PDB entry 6N8Q | X-ray diffraction, 2.20 A resolution | chain A

# Chain A
Molecule: Lethal(2) giant larvae protein homolog 2
Source organism: Homo sapiens
UniProt: Q6P1M3 (L2GL2_HUMAN); residues 13-978 here = UniProt positions 13-978
Sequence (979 residues; each row starts with the number of its first residue):
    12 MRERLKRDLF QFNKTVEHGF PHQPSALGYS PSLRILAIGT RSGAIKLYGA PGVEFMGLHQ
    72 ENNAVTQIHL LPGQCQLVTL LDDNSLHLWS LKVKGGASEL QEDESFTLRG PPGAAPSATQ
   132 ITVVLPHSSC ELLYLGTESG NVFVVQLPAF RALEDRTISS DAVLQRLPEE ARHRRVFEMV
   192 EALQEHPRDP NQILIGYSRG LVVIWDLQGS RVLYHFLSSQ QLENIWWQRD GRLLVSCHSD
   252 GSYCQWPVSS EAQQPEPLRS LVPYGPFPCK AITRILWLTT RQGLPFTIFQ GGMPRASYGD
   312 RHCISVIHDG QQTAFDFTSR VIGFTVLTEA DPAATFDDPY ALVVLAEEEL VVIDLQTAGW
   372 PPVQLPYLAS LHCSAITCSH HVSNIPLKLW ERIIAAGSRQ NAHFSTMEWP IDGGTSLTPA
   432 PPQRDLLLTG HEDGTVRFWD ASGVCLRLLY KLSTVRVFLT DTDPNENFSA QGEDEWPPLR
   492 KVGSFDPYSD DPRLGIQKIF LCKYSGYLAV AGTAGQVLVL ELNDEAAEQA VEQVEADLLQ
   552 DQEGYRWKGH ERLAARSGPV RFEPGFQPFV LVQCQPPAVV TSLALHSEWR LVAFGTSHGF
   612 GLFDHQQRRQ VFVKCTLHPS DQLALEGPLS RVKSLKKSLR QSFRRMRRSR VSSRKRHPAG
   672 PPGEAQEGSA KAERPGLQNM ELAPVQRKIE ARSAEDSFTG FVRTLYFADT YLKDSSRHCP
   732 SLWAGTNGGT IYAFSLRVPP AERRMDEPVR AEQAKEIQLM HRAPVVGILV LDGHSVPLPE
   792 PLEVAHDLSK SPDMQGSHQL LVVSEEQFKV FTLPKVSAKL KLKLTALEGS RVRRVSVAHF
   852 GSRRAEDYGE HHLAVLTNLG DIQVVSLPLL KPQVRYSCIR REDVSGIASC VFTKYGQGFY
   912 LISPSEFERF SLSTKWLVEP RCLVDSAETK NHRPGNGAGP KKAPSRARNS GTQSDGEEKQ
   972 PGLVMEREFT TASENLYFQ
Disordered / not traced: 261-263, 472-485, 554-555, 631-708, 938-990
Construct notes: initiating methionine (12); expression tag (979-990)
UniProt features mapped onto this chain:
  - modified residue (Phosphoserine): Ser653, Ser965
  - mutagenesis: Ser641 (S641A: No effect on phosphorylation), Ser645 (S645A: Decrease of phosphorylation), Ser649 (S649A: Decrease of phosphorylation), Ser653 (S653A: Loss of phosphorylation), Ser660 (S660A: Decrease of phosphorylation), Ser663 (S663A: No effect on phosphorylation)
What the authors report for this chain:
  - conformationally variable residues (order/disorder transition): Glu14 to Leu20
  - post-translational modification sites: Ser641, Ser645, Ser649, Ser653, Ser660, Ser663, Ser680

# Summary
Curated annotation (UniProt) lists 6 mutagenesis sites. From the paper: modification sites Ser641, Ser645 and
Ser649 among others; conformational variability at Glu14.
Chain A is Lethal(2) giant larvae protein homolog 2 (Homo sapiens); the structure, Crystal structure of the
human cell polarity protein Lethal Giant Larvae 2 (Lgl2). Unphosphorylated, crystal form ..., was determined
by X-ray diffraction (same publication as 6N8P, 6N8R and 6N8S).
